PDB entry 4N6E | X-ray diffraction, 2.60 A resolution | chains A and B

== Chain A ==
Protein: Putative thiosugar synthase
From: Amycolatopsis orientalis
UniProt: D7RFL7 (D7RFL7_AMYOR); numbering as in UniProt (aligned over 1-256)
Chain sequence (256 residues; numbered 1 to 256; the number before each row is that of its first residue):
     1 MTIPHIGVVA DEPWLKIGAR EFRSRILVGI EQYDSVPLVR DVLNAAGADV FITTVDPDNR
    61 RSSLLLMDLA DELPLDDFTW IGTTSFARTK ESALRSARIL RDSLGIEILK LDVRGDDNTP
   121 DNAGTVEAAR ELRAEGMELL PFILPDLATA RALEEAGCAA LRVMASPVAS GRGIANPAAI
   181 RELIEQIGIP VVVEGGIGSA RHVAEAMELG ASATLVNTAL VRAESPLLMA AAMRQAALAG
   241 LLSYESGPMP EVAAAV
Unresolved in the structure: 1-10, 255-256

== Chain B ==
Protein: ThiS/MoaD family protein
From: Amycolatopsis orientalis
Chain sequence (90 residues; row label = number of the first residue in the row):
     1 MAVTVSIPTI LRTHTGGEKS VEAKGATVLE IIDDVESRHA GIKARLVKEE KLHRFINVYV
    61 NDEDVRFSGG LEAEVKDGDT LTILPAVAGG
Unresolved in the structure: 1

== How chain A and chain B interact ==
Contacting residue pairs (51; chain A residue first):
  G29(A) - G89(B)
  I30(A) - A88(B)
  I30(A) - G89(B)  hydrogen bond (backbone-backbone)
  E31(A) - A88(B)
  E31(A) - G89(B)  hydrogen bond (backbone-backbone)
  E31(A) - G90(B)
  I52(A) - A88(B)
  I52(A) - G89(B)  hydrogen bond (backbone-backbone)
  T53(A) - V87(B)
  T53(A) - G89(B)
  T54(A) - A86(B)
  T54(A) - V87(B)  hydrogen bond (backbone-backbone)
  T54(A) - A88(B)
  T54(A) - G89(B)
  V55(A) - P85(B)
  D56(A) - L84(B)
  P57(A) - L84(B)  hydrophobic
  N59(A) - P8(B)
  N59(A) - T9(B)  hydrogen bond (side chain-backbone)
  N59(A) - R12(B)
  S62(A) - T9(B)
  S62(A) - I10(B)
  S63(A) - V87(B)
  S63(A) - A88(B)  hydrogen bond (side chain-backbone)
  L64(A) - V87(B)
  L64(A) - A88(B)  hydrogen bond (backbone-backbone)
  L65(A) - R45(B)
  L65(A) - P85(B)  hydrophobic
  L65(A) - A86(B)
  L66(A) - F55(B)  hydrophobic
  L66(A) - A86(B)  hydrogen bond (backbone-backbone)
  L66(A) - V87(B)
  L66(A) - A88(B)
  M67(A) - R45(B)
  M67(A) - H53(B)
  M67(A) - F55(B)
  D68(A) - R45(B)  salt bridge
  A70(A) - F55(B)  hydrophobic
  W80(A) - F55(B)  hydrophobic
  T83(A) - G89(B)
  T83(A) - G90(B)
  S85(A) - G90(B)  hydrogen bond (side chain-backbone)
  R95(A) - Y59(B)
  R95(A) - D62(B)  hydrogen bond (side chain-backbone)
  I99(A) - Y59(B)
  D102(A) - F67(B)
  S103(A) - N57(B)
  S103(A) - R66(B)
  L104(A) - F55(B)  hydrophobic
  K110(A) - G90(B)  hydrogen bond (side chain-backbone)
  N217(A) - G90(B)  hydrogen bond (side chain-backbone)
Interface residues without a listed pair, chain A (31 interface residues in all): L69, F86, L215
Interface residues without a listed pair, chain B (21 interface residues in all): R54, I56
The authors on this interface:
  - interface residues, chain B: T9(B), A86(B)

== Overview ==
31 residues of chain A face 21 of chain B across their interface, with 12 hydrogen bonds and 1 salt bridge.
Among the polar pairs are D68(A)-R45(B), N59(A)-T9(B) and S63(A)-A88(B). From the paper: interface residues
T9(B) and A86(B).
Here chain A is Putative thiosugar synthase and chain B is ThiS/MoaD family protein, both from Amycolatopsis
orientalis. Entry 4N6E (Crystal structure of Amycolatopsis orientalis BexX/CysO complex) was determined by
X-ray diffraction, deposited together with 4N6F.
